2V5G - chain A; structure by X-ray diffraction, 2.00 A resolution.

# Chain A
Molecule: YSCU
Source organism: Yersinia enterocolitica
Notes: fragment: c-terminal domain, residues 211-354
UniProt: Q56844 (Q56844_YEREN); numbering as in UniProt (aligned over 211-354)
Chain sequence (144 residues; numbered 211 to 354; the number before each row is that of its first residue):
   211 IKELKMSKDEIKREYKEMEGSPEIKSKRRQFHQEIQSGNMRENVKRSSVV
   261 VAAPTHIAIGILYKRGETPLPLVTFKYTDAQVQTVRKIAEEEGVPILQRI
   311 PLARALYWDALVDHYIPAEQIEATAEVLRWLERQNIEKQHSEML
Unresolved in the structure: 211-221, 342-354
Sequence notes: engineered mutation Ala263 (Asn in Q56844)
Modified residues: Mse216, Mse353 (selenomethionine); Mse228, Mse250 (selenomethionine; parent Met)
Reported in the primary citation:
  - mutagenesis - N263A, P264G, H266A/R314A: abolished catalytic activity
  - mutagenesis - P264A, H266A, R314A: decreased catalytic activity
  - mutagenesis - R296A: unchanged catalytic activity
  - catalytic residues: His266, Ile267, Arg314 (proposed by the authors, not directly observed)

# In short
The paper reports catalytic residues His266, Ile267 and Arg314; N263A, P264G and H266A/R314A abolish catalytic
activity; 7 substitutions were tested in all.
Chain A is YSCU (Yersinia enterocolitica); the structure, Crystal structure of the mutated N263A YscU
C-terminal domain, was determined by X-ray diffraction together with 2W0R from the same study.
